PDB entry 5C0W | X-ray diffraction, 4.60 A resolution (low resolution: residue-level contacts below are approximate; hydrogen-bond / salt-bridge calls are withheld) | chains J and R of the 14 polymer chains in the assembly

== Chain J ==
Protein: Exosome complex exonuclease DIS3
From: Saccharomyces cerevisiae (strain ATCC 204508 / S288c)
Notes: EC 3.1.13.-, 3.1.26.-; fragment: Exosome complex exonuclease RRP44
UniProtKB: Q08162 (RRP44_YEAST); numbering as in UniProt (aligned over 1-1001)
Sequence (1004 residues; each row starts with the number of its first residue; numbers below 1 keep their minus sign (Gly-2 is residue -2)):
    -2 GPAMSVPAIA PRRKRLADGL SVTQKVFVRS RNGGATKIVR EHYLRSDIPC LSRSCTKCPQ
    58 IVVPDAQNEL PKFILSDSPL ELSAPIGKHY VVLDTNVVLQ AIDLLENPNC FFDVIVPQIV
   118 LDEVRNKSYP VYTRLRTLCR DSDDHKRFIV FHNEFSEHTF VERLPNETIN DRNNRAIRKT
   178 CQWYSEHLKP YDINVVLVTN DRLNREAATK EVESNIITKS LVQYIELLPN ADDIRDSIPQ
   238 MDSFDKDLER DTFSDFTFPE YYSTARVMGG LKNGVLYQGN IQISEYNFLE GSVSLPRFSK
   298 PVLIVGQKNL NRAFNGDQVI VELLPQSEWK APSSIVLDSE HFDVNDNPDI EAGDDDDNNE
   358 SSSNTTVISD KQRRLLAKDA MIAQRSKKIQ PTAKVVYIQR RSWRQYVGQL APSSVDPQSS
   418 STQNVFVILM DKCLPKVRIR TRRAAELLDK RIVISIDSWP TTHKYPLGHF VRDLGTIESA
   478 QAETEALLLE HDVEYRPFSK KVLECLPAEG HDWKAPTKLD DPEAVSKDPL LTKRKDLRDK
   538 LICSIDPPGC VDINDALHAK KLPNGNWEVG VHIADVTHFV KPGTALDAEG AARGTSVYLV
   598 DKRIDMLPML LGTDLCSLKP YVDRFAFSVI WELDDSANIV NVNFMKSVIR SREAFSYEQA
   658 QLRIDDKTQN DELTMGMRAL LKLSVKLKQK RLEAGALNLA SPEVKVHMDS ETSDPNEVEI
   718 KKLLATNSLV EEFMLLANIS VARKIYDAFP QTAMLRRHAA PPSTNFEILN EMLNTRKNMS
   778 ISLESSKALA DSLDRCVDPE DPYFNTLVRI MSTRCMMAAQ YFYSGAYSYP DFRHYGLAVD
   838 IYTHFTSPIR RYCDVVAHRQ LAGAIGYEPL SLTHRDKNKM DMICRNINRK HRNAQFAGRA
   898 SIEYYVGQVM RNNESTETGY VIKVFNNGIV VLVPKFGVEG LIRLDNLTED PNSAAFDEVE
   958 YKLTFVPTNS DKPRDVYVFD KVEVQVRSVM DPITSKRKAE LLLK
Unresolved in the structure: -2 to 8, 239-248, 348-360
Sequence notes: expression tag (-2 to 0); engineered mutation Asn171 (Asp in Q08162), Asn551 (Asp in Q08162)
Ion coordination: Zn2+: Cys47, Cys52, Cys55, His184; Mg2+: Asp543 (shared with A-2(R), A-1(R) of chain R)

== Chain R ==
Molecule: RNA synthetic
Notes: fragment: RNA synthetic
Sequence (18 nucleotides; row label = number of the first residue in the row; numbers below 1 keep their minus sign (A-18 is residue -18)):
   -18 AAAUAAUAAA UAAAAAAA
Unresolved in the structure: -18 to -13
Ion coordination: Mg2+: A-2, A-1 (shared with Asp543(J) of chain J)

== Interface between chain J and chain R ==
Contacting residue pairs - 60 pairs, chain J then chain R:
  Asn277(J) - A-9(R)
  Ser291(J) - U-8(R)
  Gly313(J) - A-9(R)
  Arg397(J) - A-11(R)
  Arg397(J) - A-10(R)
  Asp543(J) - A-2(R)
  Asp543(J) - A-1(R)
  Pro544(J) - A-2(R)
  Pro544(J) - A-1(R)
  Cys547(J) - A-1(R)
  Asp549(J) - A-1(R)
  Ile550(J) - A-1(R)
  Asn551(J) - A-1(R)
  Asp552(J) - A-2(R)
  Asp552(J) - A-1(R)
  Tyr595(J) - A-1(R)
  Tyr654(J) - A-2(R)
  Leu696(J) - A-5(R)
  Val727(J) - A-3(R)
  Val727(J) - A-2(R)
  Glu728(J) - A-4(R)
  Glu728(J) - A-3(R)
  Met731(J) - A-3(R)
  Met731(J) - A-2(R)
  Leu732(J) - A-4(R)
  Leu732(J) - A-3(R)
  Asn735(J) - A-3(R)
  Arg753(J) - A-4(R)
  His755(J) - A-5(R)
  Thr810(J) - A-6(R)
  Thr810(J) - A-5(R)
  Arg811(J) - A-6(R)
  Met813(J) - A-6(R)
  Met814(J) - U-8(R)
  Met814(J) - A-6(R)
  Met814(J) - A-5(R)
  Ala815(J) - A-7(R)
  Ala815(J) - A-6(R)
  Ala816(J) - A-5(R)
  Ala816(J) - A-4(R)
  His831(J) - A-5(R)
  His831(J) - A-4(R)
  Gly833(J) - A-5(R)
  Leu834(J) - A-4(R)
  Tyr839(J) - A-4(R)
  Tyr839(J) - A-3(R)
  His841(J) - A-3(R)
  Thr843(J) - A-2(R)
  Ser844(J) - A-2(R)
  Ser844(J) - A-1(R)
  Arg847(J) - A-2(R)
  Arg847(J) - A-1(R)
  Arg848(J) - A-2(R)
  Arg882(J) - A-11(R)
  Arg889(J) - A-7(R)
  Arg889(J) - A-6(R)
  Gln892(J) - A-6(R)
  Gln892(J) - A-5(R)
  Phe893(J) - A-6(R)
  Arg896(J) - A-6(R)
Also at the interface, not in a pair above, chain J (47 interface residues in all): Gln279, Gln315, Ile542, Val548, Ser698, His888

== In short ==
The interface between chain J and chain R involves 47 residues on one side and 11 on the other. The Zn2+ site
is built by Cys47(J), Cys52(J), Cys55(J) and His184(J). Asp543(J), A-2(R) and A-1(R) coordinate Mg2+.
Here chain J is Exosome complex exonuclease DIS3 (Saccharomyces cerevisiae (strain ATCC 204508 / S288c)) and
chain R is RNA synthetic. Entry 5C0W (Structure of a 12-subunit nuclear exosome complex bound to
single-stranded RNA substrates) was determined by X-ray diffraction, deposited together with 5C0X and 5C0Y.
